1ZJI - chains A and B; structure by X-ray diffraction, 2.25 A resolution.

Chain A:
Protein: 2-dehydro-3-deoxyphosphooctonate aldolase
Source organism: Aquifex aeolicus
Notes: EC 2.5.1.55
Reference sequence: O66496 (KDSA_AQUAE); residues 1001-1267 here correspond to UniProt positions 1-267 (UniProt number = residue number - 1000)
Sequence (267 residues; numbered 1001 to 1267; the number before each row is that of its first residue):
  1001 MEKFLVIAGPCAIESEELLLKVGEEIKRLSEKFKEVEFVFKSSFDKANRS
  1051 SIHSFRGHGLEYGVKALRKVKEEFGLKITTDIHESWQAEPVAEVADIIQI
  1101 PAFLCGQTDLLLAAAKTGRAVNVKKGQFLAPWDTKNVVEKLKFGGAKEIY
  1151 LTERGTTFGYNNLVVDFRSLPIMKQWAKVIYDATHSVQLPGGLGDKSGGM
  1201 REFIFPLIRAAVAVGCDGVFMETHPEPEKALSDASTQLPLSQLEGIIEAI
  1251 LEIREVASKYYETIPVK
Disordered / not traced: 1001, 1192-1197, 1265-1267
Differences from the reference sequence: engineered mutation G1106 (Arg106 in O66496)
Ion coordination: Cd2+: C1011, H1185, E1222, D1233
Small-molecule neighbours:
  - 2-phosphoglyceric acid (2PG): K1041, S1043, K1046, D1081, Q1099, P1101, A1102, F1103, K1124, R1154, H1185, F1220, E1222
  - ribose-5-phosphate (R5P): N1048, R1049, S1050, R1154, H1185, Q1188, D1233

Chain B:
Protein: 2-dehydro-3-deoxyphosphooctonate aldolase
Source organism: Aquifex aeolicus
Notes: EC 2.5.1.55
Reference sequence: O66496 (KDSA_AQUAE); residues 2001-2267 here correspond to UniProt positions 1-267 (UniProt number = residue number - 2000)
Sequence (267 residues; row label = number of the first residue in the row):
  2001 MEKFLVIAGPCAIESEELLLKVGEEIKRLSEKFKEVEFVFKSSFDKANRS
  2051 SIHSFRGHGLEYGVKALRKVKEEFGLKITTDIHESWQAEPVAEVADIIQI
  2101 PAFLCGQTDLLLAAAKTGRAVNVKKGQFLAPWDTKNVVEKLKFGGAKEIY
  2151 LTERGTTFGYNNLVVDFRSLPIMKQWAKVIYDATHSVQLPGGLGDKSGGM
  2201 REFIFPLIRAAVAVGCDGVFMETHPEPEKALSDASTQLPLSQLEGIIEAI
  2251 LEIREVASKYYETIPVK
Disordered / not traced: 2001-2002, 2192-2197, 2265-2267
Differences from the reference sequence: engineered mutation G2106 (Arg106 in O66496)
Ion coordination: Cd2+: C2011, H2185, E2222, D2233
Small-molecule neighbours: 2-phosphoglyceric acid (2PG): K2041, S2043, K2046, D2081, Q2099, P2101, A2102, F2103, K2124, Q2127, R2154, D2182, H2185, F2220, E2222

How chain A and chain B interact:
Pairs across the interface - 57 pairs, chain A then chain B:
  A1047(A) with G2106(B); Q2107(B); T2108(B), hydrogen bond (backbone-backbone)
  N1048(A) with G2106(B); Q2107(B)
  R1049(A) with K2140(B), hydrogen bond (backbone-side chain)
  S1050(A) with N2136(B); K2140(B)
  S1051(A) with N2136(B); E2139(B)
  I1052(A) with T2108(B); K2140(B); F2143(B), hydrophobic
  H1053(A) with E2139(B)
  R1056(A) with T2108(B); D2109(B), salt bridge
  E1084(A) with E2084(B); S2085(B), hydrogen bond (side chain-backbone)
  S1085(A) with E2084(B), hydrogen bond (backbone-side chain)
  F1103(A) with F2103(B); F2128(B), hydrophobic
  L1104(A) with L2104(B), hydrophobic; Q2107(B)
  G1106(A) with A2047(B); N2048(B)
  Q1107(A) with A2047(B); N2048(B), hydrogen bond; L2104(B)
  T1108(A) with A2047(B), hydrogen bond (backbone-backbone); I2052(B); R2056(B)
  D1109(A) with R2056(B), salt bridge
  F1128(A) with F2103(B), hydrophobic; F2128(B), hydrophobic; T2157(B)
  A1130(A) with Y2160(B), hydrophobic; N2161(B)
  P1131(A) with Y2160(B)
  W1132(A) with Y2160(B), hydrophobic; N2161(B)
  D1133(A) with N2161(B); G2191(B)
  N1136(A) with S2050(B)
  E1139(A) with H2053(B), salt bridge
  K1140(A) with R2049(B), hydrogen bond (side chain-backbone); S2050(B); I2052(B)
  F1143(A) with I2052(B), hydrophobic
  T1157(A) with F2128(B)
  Y1160(A) with A2130(B), hydrophobic; P2131(B); W2132(B), hydrophobic; D2166(B), hydrogen bond
  N1161(A) with A2130(B); W2132(B); D2133(B)
  D1166(A) with Y2160(B), hydrogen bond
Also at the interface, not in a pair above, chain A (37 interface residues in all): D1045, L1112, Q1127, L1129, T1156, R1168, P1190, G1191
Also at the interface, not in a pair above, chain B (35 interface residues in all): S2051, L2112, L2129, T2156, R2168, P2190

Summary:
37 residues of chain A face 35 of chain B across their interface, with 9 hydrogen bonds and 3 salt bridges.
Polar pairs include R1056(A)-D2109(B), D1109(A)-R2056(B) and E1139(A)-H2053(B). Ligands of chain A:
ribose-5-phosphate and 2-phosphoglyceric acid. Bound to chain B: 2-phosphoglyceric acid.
Both chains are 2-dehydro-3-deoxyphosphooctonate aldolase (Aquifex aeolicus). Entry 1ZJI (Aquifex aeolicus
KDO8PS R106G mutant in complex with 2PGA and R5P) was determined by X-ray diffraction, deposited together with
1ZHA.
